2JJ1 - chains E and G of the 7 polymer chains in the assembly; structure by X-ray diffraction, 2.70 A resolution.

== Chain E ==
Protein: ATP synthase subunit beta
From: Bos taurus
Notes: EC 3.6.1.34
UniProtKB: P00829 (ATPB_BOVIN); residues -3 to 478 here correspond to UniProt positions 47-528 (UniProt number = residue number + 50)
Sequence (482 residues; each row starts with the number of its first residue; numbers below 1 keep their minus sign (Ala-3 is residue -3)):
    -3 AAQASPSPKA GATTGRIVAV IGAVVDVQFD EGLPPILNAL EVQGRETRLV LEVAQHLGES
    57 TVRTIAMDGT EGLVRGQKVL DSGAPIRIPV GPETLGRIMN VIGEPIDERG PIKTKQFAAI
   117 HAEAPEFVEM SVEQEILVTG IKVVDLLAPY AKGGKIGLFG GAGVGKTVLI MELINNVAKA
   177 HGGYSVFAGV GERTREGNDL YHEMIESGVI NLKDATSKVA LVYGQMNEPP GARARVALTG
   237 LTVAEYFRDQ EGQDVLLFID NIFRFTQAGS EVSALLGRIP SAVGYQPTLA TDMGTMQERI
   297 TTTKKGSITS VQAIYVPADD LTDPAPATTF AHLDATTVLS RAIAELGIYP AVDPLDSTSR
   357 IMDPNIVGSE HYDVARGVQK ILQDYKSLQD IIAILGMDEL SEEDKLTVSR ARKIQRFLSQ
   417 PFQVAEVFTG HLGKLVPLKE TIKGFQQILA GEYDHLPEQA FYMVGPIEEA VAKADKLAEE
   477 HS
Unresolved in the structure: -3 to 8, 475-478
Swiss-Prot annotation at these positions:
  - binding site (ADP): Gly159, Val160, Gly161, Lys162, Thr163, Val164
  - binding site (ATP): Gly159, Gly161, Lys162, Thr163, Val164, Arg189
  - binding site (phosphate): Gly159, Val160, Gly161, Lys162, Thr163
  - binding site (Mg(2+)): Thr163, Glu188
  - modified residue: Lys74 (N6-acetyllysine), Lys111 (N6-acetyllysine), Lys148 (N6-acetyllysine), Lys209 (N6-acetyllysine), Lys214 (N6-acetyllysine), Thr262 (Phosphothreonine), Ser365 (Phosphoserine), Lys376 (N6-acetyllysine), Ser383 (Phosphoserine), Lys430 (N6-acetyllysine), Lys435 (N6-acetyllysine), Lys472 (N6-acetyllysine)
  - glycosylation: Ser56 (O-linked (GlcNAc) serine)

== Chain G ==
Protein: ATP synthase gamma chain
From: Bos taurus
Notes: EC 3.6.1.34
UniProtKB: P05631 (ATPG_BOVIN); residues 1-272 here correspond to UniProt positions 26-297 (UniProt number = residue number + 25)
Sequence (272 residues; numbered 1 to 272; the number before each row is that of its first residue):
     1 ATLKDITRRL KSIKNIQKIT KSMKMVAAAK YARAERELKP ARVYGVGSLA LYEKADIKTP
    61 EDKKKHLIIG VSSDRGLCGA IHSSVAKQMK SEAANLAAAG KEVKIIGVGD KIRSILHRTH
   121 SDQFLVTFKE VGRRPPTFGD ASVIALELLN SGYEFDEGSI IFNRFRSVIS YKTEEKPIFS
   181 LDTISSAESM SIYDDIDADV LRNYQEYSLA NIIYYSLKES TTSEQSARMT AMDNASKNAS
   241 EMIDKLTLTF NRTRQAVITK ELIEIISGAA AL
Unresolved in the structure: 48-71, 90-105, 116-128, 141-160, 174-205
Swiss-Prot annotation at these positions:
  - modified residue: Lys14 (N6-acetyllysine), Lys24 (N6-succinyllysine), Lys30 (N6-acetyllysine), Lys90 (N6-acetyllysine), Ser121 (Phosphoserine), Lys129 (N6-acetyllysine), Lys172 (N6-acetyllysine), Lys245 (N6-succinyllysine)
Small-molecule neighbours: piceatannol (PIT): Ala256, Thr259, Lys260, Ile263, Glu264

== Chain E / chain G interface ==
Pairs across the interface - 21 pairs, chain E then chain G:
  Pro276(E) with Leu262(G), hydrophobic; Ile266(G)
  Ala278(E) with Thr259(G)
  Val279(E) with Gln255(G); Ile258(G), hydrophobic; Thr259(G), hydrogen bond (backbone-side chain)
  Gly280(E) with Leu262(G)
  Ala314(E) with Arg254(G)
  Asp316(E) with Asn251(G); Arg254(G), salt bridge; Gln255(G), hydrogen bond
  Thr318(E) with Gln255(G), hydrogen bond (backbone-side chain)
  Asp319(E) with Arg254(G), salt bridge; Gln255(G)
  Pro320(E) with Gln255(G)
  Ala389(E) with Met25(G), hydrophobic
  Ile390(E) with Met25(G); Ala28(G), hydrophobic; Ala29(G)
  Leu391(E) with Ala32(G), hydrophobic
  Glu395(E) with Arg36(G), salt bridge
Also at the interface, not in a pair above, chain E (15 interface residues in all): Ile275, Asp386
Also at the interface, not in a pair above, chain G (13 interface residues in all): Lys24

== In short ==
15 residues of chain E and 13 residues of chain G are in contact; the contacts include 3 hydrogen bonds and 3
salt bridges. Among the polar pairs are Asp316(E)-Arg254(G), Asp319(E)-Arg254(G) and Glu395(E)-Arg36(G). Bound
to chain G: piceatannol.
Here chain E is ATP synthase subunit beta and chain G is ATP synthase gamma chain, both from Bos taurus. Entry
2JJ1 (The Structure of F1-ATPase inhibited by piceatannol) was determined by X-ray diffraction together with
2JIZ and 2JJ2 from the same study.
